8C7V - chains A and B; structure by X-ray diffraction, 1.61 A resolution.

# Chain A
Protein: Fab heavy chain
Source organism: Cricetulus griseus
Notes: antibody fragment or engineered binder
Sequence (222 residues; numbered 1 to 222; the number before each row is that of its first residue):
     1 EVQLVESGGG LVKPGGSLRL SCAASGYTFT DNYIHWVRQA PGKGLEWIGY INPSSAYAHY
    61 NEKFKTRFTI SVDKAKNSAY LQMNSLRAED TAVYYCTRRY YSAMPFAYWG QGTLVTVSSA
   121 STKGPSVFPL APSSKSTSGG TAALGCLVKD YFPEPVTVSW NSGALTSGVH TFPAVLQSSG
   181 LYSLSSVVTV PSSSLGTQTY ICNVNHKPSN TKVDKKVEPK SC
Cystine bridges: C22-C96, C146-C202
From the paper describing this entry:
  - conformationally variable residues (loop rearrangement): K74, A75, K76

# Chain B
Protein: Fab light chain
Source organism: Cricetulus griseus
Notes: antibody fragment or engineered binder
Sequence (214 residues; each row starts with the number of its first residue):
     1 DIQMTQSPSS LSASVGDRVT ITCRASEDIY SGLAWYQQKP GKVPKLLIYD SSTLHTGVPS
    61 RFSGTGSGTD YTLTISSLQP EDVATYFCQQ NYDFPLTFGQ GTKLEIKRTV AAPSVFIFPP
   121 SDEQLKSGTA SVVCLLNNFY PREAKVQWKV DNALQSGNSQ ESVTEQDSKD STYSLSSTLT
   181 LSKADYEKHK VYACEVTHQG LSSPVTKSFN RGEC
Not modelled in the structure: 214
Cystine bridges: C23-C88, C134-C194

# Chain A / chain B interface
Residue-residue contacts (76; chain A residue first):
  Q39(A) - Q38(B)  hydrogen bond
  Q39(A) - F87(B)
  L45(A) - F87(B)  hydrophobic
  L45(A) - F98(B)
  W47(A) - F94(B)  hydrophobic
  W47(A) - P95(B)  hydrophobic
  W47(A) - L96(B)
  Y50(A) - F94(B)  hydrophobic
  N61(A) - P95(B)
  K63(A) - D1(B)  salt bridge
  Y95(A) - Q38(B)  hydrogen bond
  Y95(A) - K42(B)
  R99(A) - N91(B)  hydrogen bond
  R99(A) - F94(B)
  Y100(A) - Y49(B)
  Y100(A) - H55(B)
  A103(A) - N91(B)  hydrogen bond (backbone-side chain)
  M104(A) - Y49(B)  hydrophobic
  M104(A) - D50(B)
  M104(A) - N91(B)
  P105(A) - A34(B)  hydrophobic
  P105(A) - Y36(B)
  P105(A) - L46(B)  hydrophobic
  P105(A) - Y49(B)  hydrophobic
  P105(A) - N91(B)
  F106(A) - Y36(B)  hydrogen bond (backbone-side chain)
  F106(A) - L46(B)
  F106(A) - Q89(B)
  F106(A) - L96(B)  hydrophobic
  A107(A) - H55(B)
  W109(A) - Y36(B)  hydrophobic
  W109(A) - V43(B)  hydrophobic
  W109(A) - P44(B)
  G110(A) - V43(B)
  Q111(A) - V43(B)
  F128(A) - S121(B)
  F128(A) - Q124(B)
  P129(A) - S121(B)
  P129(A) - E123(B)
  L130(A) - F118(B)
  L130(A) - V133(B)  hydrophobic
  A131(A) - F118(B)
  K135(A) - F116(B)
  K135(A) - I117(B)  hydrogen bond (backbone-backbone)
  K135(A) - K207(B)
  K135(A) - S208(B)  hydrogen bond (side chain-backbone)
  S136(A) - F116(B)
  S136(A) - F118(B)
  S138(A) - F116(B)
  A143(A) - F116(B)  hydrophobic
  A143(A) - F118(B)
  L147(A) - S131(B)
  K149(A) - Q124(B)
  K149(A) - S131(B)  hydrogen bond
  K149(A) - T180(B)
  H170(A) - N137(B)
  H170(A) - N138(B)  hydrogen bond
  H170(A) - T164(B)
  H170(A) - S174(B)  hydrogen bond
  F172(A) - L135(B)  hydrophobic
  F172(A) - S162(B)
  F172(A) - T164(B)
  F172(A) - S174(B)
  F172(A) - L175(B)
  F172(A) - S176(B)
  P173(A) - S162(B)  hydrogen bond (backbone-side chain)
  P173(A) - V163(B)
  V175(A) - Q160(B)
  V175(A) - E161(B)
  V175(A) - S162(B)
  L176(A) - Q160(B)  hydrogen bond (backbone-side chain)
  Q177(A) - Q160(B)
  T189(A) - N137(B)
  K215(A) - E123(B)  salt bridge
  K220(A) - P120(B)  hydrogen bond (side chain-backbone)
  C222(A) - E213(B)
Other interface residues (no listed pair), chain A (45 interface residues in all): H35, V37, E46, H59, T137, L144, S185, V187
Other interface residues (no listed pair), chain B (46 interface residues in all): T56, P119, T129, F209

# Overview
45 residues of chain A face 46 of chain B across their interface; the contacts include 13 hydrogen bonds and 2
salt bridges. Polar pairs include K63(A)-D1(B), K215(A)-E123(B) and Q39(A)-Q38(B). From the paper:
conformational variability at K74(A), A75(A) and K76(A).
Here chain A is Fab heavy chain and chain B is Fab light chain, both from Cricetulus griseus. Entry 8C7V
(Phage display derived serum albumin binding knob domain engineered within a novel VH framework 3 bispecific
...) was determined by X-ray diffraction (same publication as 8C7J).
